2YPV - chains H and L of the 3 polymer chains in the assembly; structure by X-ray diffraction, 1.80 A resolution.

[Chain H]
Molecule: Fab 12C1
Source organism: Mus musculus
Notes: antibody fragment or engineered binder
Amino-acid sequence (218 residues; each row starts with the number of its first residue):
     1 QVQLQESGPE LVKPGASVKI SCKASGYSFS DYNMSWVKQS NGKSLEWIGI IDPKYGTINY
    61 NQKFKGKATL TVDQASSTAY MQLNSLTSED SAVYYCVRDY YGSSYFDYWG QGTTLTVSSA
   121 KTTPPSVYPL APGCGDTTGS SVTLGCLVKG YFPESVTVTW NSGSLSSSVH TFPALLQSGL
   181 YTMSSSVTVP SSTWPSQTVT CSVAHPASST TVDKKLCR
Disordered / not traced: 135-137
Disulfides: Cys22-Cys96, Cys146-Cys201

[Chain L]
Molecule: Fab 12C1
Source organism: Mus musculus
Notes: antibody fragment or engineered binder
Amino-acid sequence (214 residues; numbered 1 to 214; the number before each row is that of its first residue):
     1 DIVLTQSPSS IYASLGERVT LTCKASQDIH NYLNWFQQKP GKSPKTLIYR ANRLVDGVPS
    61 RFSGGGSGQD YSLTISSLEF EDIGIYYCLQ YDEFPPTFGG GTRLEIKRAD AAPTVSIFPP
   121 SSEQLTSGGA SVVCFLNNFY PKDINVKWKI DGSERQNGVL NSWTDQDSKD STYSMSSTLT
   181 LTKDEYERHN SYTCEATHKT STSPIVKSFN RNEC
Disordered / not traced: 213-214
Disulfides: Cys23-Cys88, Cys134-Cys194

[Chain H / chain L interface]
Pairs across the interface - 80 pairs, chain H then chain L:
  Val37(H) with Phe98(L), hydrophobic
  Gln39(H) with Gln38(L), hydrogen bond; Tyr87(L)
  Gly42(H) with Tyr87(L)
  Lys43(H) with Tyr87(L), hydrogen bond (backbone-side chain)
  Leu45(H) with Tyr87(L), hydrophobic; Phe98(L)
  Glu46(H) with Phe98(L)
  Trp47(H) with Phe94(L), hydrophobic; Pro95(L), hydrophobic; Pro96(L); Phe98(L)
  Asn61(H) with Pro95(L)
  Tyr95(H) with Gln38(L), hydrogen bond; Lys42(L); Ser43(L); Pro44(L)
  Tyr101(H) with Tyr49(L); Val55(L); Asp56(L), hydrogen bond (side chain-backbone)
  Ser103(H) with Tyr49(L); Arg50(L); Tyr91(L), hydrogen bond (backbone-side chain)
  Ser104(H) with Asn34(L), hydrogen bond; Tyr49(L); Tyr91(L)
  Tyr105(H) with Tyr91(L), hydrophobic; Phe94(L)
  Phe106(H) with Asn34(L); Phe36(L); Thr46(L), hydrogen bond (backbone-side chain); Leu89(L), hydrophobic; Pro96(L), hydrophobic
  Asp107(H) with Thr46(L)
  Trp109(H) with Phe36(L), hydrophobic; Pro44(L); Thr46(L), hydrogen bond
  Gly110(H) with Ser43(L), hydrogen bond (backbone-side chain)
  Gln111(H) with Ser43(L), hydrogen bond (backbone-side chain)
  Val127(H) with Glu123(L)
  Tyr128(H) with Ser121(L); Glu123(L); Gln124(L); Ser127(L)
  Pro129(H) with Ser121(L); Glu123(L)
  Leu130(H) with Phe118(L); Phe135(L), hydrophobic
  Ala131(H) with Phe118(L); Pro119(L)
  Pro132(H) with Phe118(L)
  Gly133(H) with Pro119(L)
  Cys134(H) with Phe209(L); Asn210(L), hydrogen bond (backbone-backbone)
  Thr143(H) with Ser116(L); Phe118(L)
  Leu147(H) with Ser131(L)
  Lys149(H) with Gln124(L)
  His170(H) with Asn137(L); Asn138(L), hydrogen bond; Ser174(L), hydrogen bond
  Thr171(H) with Thr164(L)
  Phe172(H) with Phe135(L), hydrophobic; Asn137(L); Ser162(L); Thr164(L); Ser174(L); Met175(L); Ser176(L)
  Pro173(H) with Ser162(L), hydrogen bond (backbone-side chain); Trp163(L)
  Leu175(H) with Leu160(L), hydrophobic; Asn161(L)
  Gln177(H) with Leu160(L)
  Ser184(H) with Phe135(L); Ser176(L)
  Ser185(H) with Phe135(L)
  Ser186(H) with Phe135(L); Asn137(L), hydrogen bond
  Lys214(H) with Glu123(L), salt bridge
Also at the interface, not in a pair above, chain H (46 interface residues in all): Ile50, Asn59, Lys63, Tyr100, Gly112, Leu144, Gly145
Also at the interface, not in a pair above, chain L (44 interface residues in all): Asp1, Lys45, Arg53, Val133, Asp167

[Summary]
The interface between chain H and chain L involves 46 residues on one side and 44 on the other, with 15
hydrogen bonds and 1 salt bridge. Polar pairs include Lys214(H)-Glu123(L), Gln39(H)-Gln38(L) and
Lys43(H)-Tyr87(L).
Chain H is Fab 12C1 and chain L is Fab 12C1, both from Mus musculus; the structure, Crystal structure of the
Meningococcal vaccine antigen factor H binding protein in complex with a bactericidal ..., was determined by
X-ray diffraction.
